Entry 8UX1 (electron microscopy, 2.50 A resolution); this record covers chains B and J of the 12 polymer chains in the assembly.

Chain B:
Molecule: Histone H4
Organism: Drosophila melanogaster
UniProtKB: P84040 (H4_DROME); residues 1-102 here correspond to UniProt positions 2-103 (UniProt number = residue number + 1)
Amino-acid sequence (104 residues; numbered -1 to 102; the number before each row is that of its first residue; numbers below 1 keep their minus sign (Met-1 is residue -1)):
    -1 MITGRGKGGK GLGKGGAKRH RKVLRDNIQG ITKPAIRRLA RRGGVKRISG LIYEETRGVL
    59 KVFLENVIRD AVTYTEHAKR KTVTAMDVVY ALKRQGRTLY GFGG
Not modelled in the structure: -1 to 18
Construct notes: initiating methionine (-1); expression tag (0)
UniProt features mapped onto this chain:
  - DNA-binding region: Lys16 to Lys20
  - modified residue: Lys5 (N6-acetyl-N6-methyllysine), Lys12 (N6-acetyl-N6-methyllysine), Lys31 (N6-succinyllysine), Lys77 (N6-succinyllysine), Lys79 (N6-succinyllysine), Thr80 (Phosphothreonine), Thr82 (Phosphothreonine), Lys91 (N6-succinyllysine)

Chain J:
Molecule: 153-bp Widom 601 DNA reverse strand
Sequence (153 nucleotides; row label = number of the first residue in the row; numbers below 1 keep their minus sign (DA-76 is residue -76)):
   -76 ATCCTGGAGA ATCCCGGTGC CGAGGCCGCT CAATTGGTCG TAGACAGCTC TAGCACCGCT
   -16 TAAACGCACG TACGCGCTGT CCCCCGCGTT TTAACCGCCA AGGGGATTAC TCCCTAGTCT
    44 CCAGGCACGT GTCAGATATA TACATCCTGT GAT
Not modelled in the structure: -76 to -74, 73-76

How chain B and chain J interact:
Pairs across the interface - 13 pairs, chain B then chain J:
  Arg35(B) - DC8(J)  salt bridge to the phosphate
  Lys44(B) - DC8(J)  phosphate contact
  Arg45(B) - DC7(J)  phosphate contact
  Arg45(B) - DC8(J)  phosphate contact
  Ile46(B) - DC7(J)  sugar contact
  Ile46(B) - DC8(J)  hydrogen bond to the phosphate
  Ser47(B) - DC7(J)  phosphate contact
  Gly48(B) - DC7(J)  hydrogen bond to the phosphate
  Arg78(B) - DG28(J)  phosphate contact
  Lys79(B) - DG27(J)  phosphate contact
  Lys79(B) - DG28(J)  hydrogen bond to the phosphate
  Thr80(B) - DG27(J)  phosphate contact
  Thr80(B) - DG28(J)  hydrogen bond to the phosphate
Interface residues without a listed pair, chain B (11 interface residues in all): Arg39, Lys77
Interface residues without a listed pair, chain J (6 interface residues in all): DG9, DA29

In short:
The interface between chain B and chain J involves 11 residues on one side and 6 on the other; the contacts
include 4 hydrogen bonds and 1 salt bridge. Among the polar pairs are Ile46(B)-DC8(J), Gly48(B)-DC7(J) and
Lys79(B)-DG28(J).
Here chain B is Histone H4 (Drosophila melanogaster) and chain J is 153-bp Widom 601 DNA reverse strand. Entry
8UX1 (Cryo-EM structure of Ran bound to RCC1 and the nucleosome core particle) was determined by electron
microscopy.
